Entry 1PNC (X-ray diffraction, 1.60 A resolution); this record covers chain A.

== Chain A ==
Molecule: Plastocyanin
Organism: Populus nigra
Reference sequence: P00299 (PLAS1_POPNI); residues 1-99 here correspond to UniProt positions 70-168 (UniProt number = residue number + 69)
Sequence (99 residues; each row starts with the number of its first residue):
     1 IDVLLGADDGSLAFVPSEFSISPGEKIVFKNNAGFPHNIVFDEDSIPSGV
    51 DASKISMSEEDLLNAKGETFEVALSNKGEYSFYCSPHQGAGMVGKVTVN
Bound ions: Cu ion: H37, C84, H87
UniProt features mapped onto this chain:
  - binding site (Cu cation): H37, C84, H87, M92

== In short ==
H37, C84 and H87 coordinate a Cu ion ion. UniProt lists 4 Cu cation-binding residues.
Chain A is Plastocyanin (Populus nigra); the structure, Accuracy and precision in protein crystal structure
analysis: two independent refinements of the structure of poplar ..., was determined by X-ray diffraction
together with 1PND from the same study.
